PDB entry 5AWG | X-ray diffraction, 4.28 A resolution (low resolution: residue-level contacts below are approximate; hydrogen-bond / salt-bridge calls are withheld) | chains A and B of the 4 polymer chains in the assembly

[Chain A]
Name: FeS cluster assembly protein SufB
Organism: Escherichia coli (strain K12)
Reference sequence: P77522 (SUFB_ECOLI); residue numbers follow UniProt; this construct covers 1-495
Chain sequence (495 residues; numbered 1 to 495; the number before each row is that of its first residue):
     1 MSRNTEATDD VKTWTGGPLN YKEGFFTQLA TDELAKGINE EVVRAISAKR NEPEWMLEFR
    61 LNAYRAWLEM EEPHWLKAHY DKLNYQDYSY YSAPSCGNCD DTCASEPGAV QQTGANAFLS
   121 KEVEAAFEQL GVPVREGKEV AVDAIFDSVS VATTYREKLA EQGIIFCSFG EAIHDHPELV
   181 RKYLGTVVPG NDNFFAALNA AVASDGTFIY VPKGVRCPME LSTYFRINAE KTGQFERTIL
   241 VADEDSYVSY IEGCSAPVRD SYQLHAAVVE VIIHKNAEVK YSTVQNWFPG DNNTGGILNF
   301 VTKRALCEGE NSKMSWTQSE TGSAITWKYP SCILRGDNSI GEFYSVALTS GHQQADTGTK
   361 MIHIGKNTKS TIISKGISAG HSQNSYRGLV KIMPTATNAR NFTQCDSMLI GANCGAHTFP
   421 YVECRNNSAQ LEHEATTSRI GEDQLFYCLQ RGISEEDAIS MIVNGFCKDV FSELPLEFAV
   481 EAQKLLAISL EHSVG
Disordered / not traced: 1-33, 76-156, 495
Bound ions: Hg2+: Cys405, Thr418
What the authors report for this chain:
  - Hg2+ coordination: Cys405

[Chain B]
Name: FeS cluster assembly protein SufD
Organism: Escherichia coli (strain K12)
Reference sequence: P77689 (SUFD_ECOLI); residue numbers follow UniProt; this construct covers 1-423
Chain sequence (423 residues; numbered 1 to 423; the number before each row is that of its first residue):
     1 MAGLPNSSNA LQQWHHLFEA EGTKRSPQAQ QHLQQLLRTG LPTRKHENWK YTPLEGLINS
    61 QFVSIAGEIS PQQRDALALT LDSVRLVFVD GRYVPALSDA TEGSGYEVSI NDDRQGLPDA
   121 IQAEVFLHLT ESLAQSVTHI AVKRGQRPAK PLLLMHITQG VAGEEVNTAH YRHHLDLAEG
   181 AEATVIEHFV SLNDARHFTG ARFTINVAAN AHLQHIKLAF ENPLSHHFAH NDLLLAEDAT
   241 AFSHSFLLGG AVLRHNTSTQ LNGENSTLRI NSLAMPVKNE VCDTRTWLEH NKGFCNSRQL
   301 HKTIVSDKGR AVFNGLINVA QHAIKTDGQM TNNNLLMGKL AEVDTKPQLE IYADDVKCSH
   361 GATVGRIDDE QIFYLRSRGI NQQDAQQMII YAFAAELTEA LRDEGLKQQV LARIGQRLPG
   421 GAR
Disordered / not traced: 1-60, 422-423
Bound ions: Hg2+: Cys358, Ser359
What the authors report for this chain:
  - Hg2+ coordination: Cys358

[Interface between chain A and chain B]
Contacting residue pairs - 60 pairs, chain A then chain B:
  Asn398(A) - Arg366(B)
  Leu409(A) - Ala353(B)
  Leu409(A) - Asp354(B)
  Gly411(A) - Asp354(B)
  Ala412(A) - Tyr352(B)
  Ala412(A) - Asp354(B)
  Cys414(A) - Tyr352(B)
  Gly415(A) - Ile351(B)
  Ala416(A) - Ile351(B)
  His417(A) - Leu349(B)
  His417(A) - Glu350(B)
  His417(A) - Tyr352(B)
  Thr418(A) - Pro347(B)
  Thr418(A) - Gln348(B)
  Thr418(A) - Leu349(B)
  Phe419(A) - Pro347(B)
  Phe419(A) - Gln348(B)
  Pro420(A) - Lys346(B)
  Pro420(A) - Pro347(B)
  Pro420(A) - His360(B)
  Tyr421(A) - Thr345(B)
  Tyr421(A) - Lys346(B)
  Tyr421(A) - Gln348(B)
  Val422(A) - Val343(B)
  Val422(A) - Asp344(B)
  Val422(A) - Thr345(B)
  Glu423(A) - Val343(B)
  Glu423(A) - Asp344(B)
  Cys424(A) - Ala341(B)
  Cys424(A) - Glu342(B)
  Cys424(A) - Val343(B)
  Arg425(A) - Ala341(B)
  Arg425(A) - Glu342(B)
  Asn426(A) - Leu336(B)
  Asn426(A) - Ala341(B)
  Asn427(A) - Leu336(B)
  Asn427(A) - Met337(B)
  Asn427(A) - Gly338(B)
  Asn427(A) - Lys339(B)
  Asn427(A) - Arg366(B)
  Ser428(A) - Arg366(B)
  Ala429(A) - Gly365(B)
  Ala429(A) - Arg366(B)
  Gln430(A) - Val364(B)
  Gln430(A) - Arg366(B)
  Leu431(A) - Thr363(B)
  Leu431(A) - Val364(B)
  Glu432(A) - Ala362(B)
  Glu432(A) - Thr363(B)
  His433(A) - His360(B)
  His433(A) - Gly361(B)
  His433(A) - Ala362(B)
  Glu434(A) - His360(B)
  Ala435(A) - Ser359(B)
  Ala435(A) - His360(B)
  Thr436(A) - Ser359(B)
  Thr437(A) - Val356(B)
  Thr437(A) - Cys358(B)
  Arg439(A) - Asp354(B)
  Arg439(A) - Asp355(B)
Also at the interface, not in a pair above, chain A (30 interface residues in all): Ile440
Also at the interface, not in a pair above, chain B (30 interface residues in all): Gln321

[Summary]
The chain A/chain B interface involves 30 residues from each chain. The Hg2+ site is built by Cys405(A) and
Thr418(A). From the paper: Hg2+ coordination by Cys405(A) and Cys358(B).
Here chain A is FeS cluster assembly protein SufB and chain B is FeS cluster assembly protein SufD, both from
Escherichia coli (strain K12). Entry 5AWG (Crystal structure of Hg-bound SufB-SufC-SufD complex from
Escherichia coli) was determined by X-ray diffraction (same publication as 5AWF).
